8B4E - chains B and L of the 4 polymer chains in the assembly; structure by X-ray diffraction, 3.25 A resolution.

== Chain B ==
Molecule: Cholera toxin transcriptional activator
From: Vibrio cholerae
UniProtKB: P15795 (TOXR_VIBCH); residues 7-114 here correspond to UniProt positions 19-126 (UniProt number = residue number + 12)
Sequence (109 residues; row label = number of the first residue in the row):
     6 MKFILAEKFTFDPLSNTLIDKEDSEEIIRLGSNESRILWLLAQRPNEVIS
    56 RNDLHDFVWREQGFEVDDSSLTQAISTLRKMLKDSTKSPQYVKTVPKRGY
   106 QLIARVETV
Not modelled in the structure: 6
Differences from the reference sequence: initiating methionine (6)

== Chain L ==
Molecule: 25-nt DNA strand
Sequence (25 nucleotides; row label = number of the first residue in the row; numbers below 1 keep their minus sign (DC-69 is residue -69)):
   -69 CTTTATGTTTTTCTTATGTAATACG

== Chain B / chain L interface ==
Residue-residue contacts (11):
  Asn38(B) - DT-68(L)  hydrogen bond to the phosphate
  Trp64(B) - DT-68(L)  hydrogen bond to the phosphate
  Val71(B) - DT-68(L)  sugar contact
  Val71(B) - DT-67(L)  phosphate contact
  Asp72(B) - DT-67(L)  hydrogen bond to the phosphate
  Ser74(B) - DT-66(L)  base contact
  Ser75(B) - DT-67(L)  hydrogen bond to the phosphate
  Gln78(B) - DT-67(L)  base contact
  Pro101(B) - DT-60(L)  phosphate contact
  Pro101(B) - DT-59(L)  phosphate contact
  Lys102(B) - DT-58(L)  salt bridge to the phosphate
Other interface residues (no listed pair), chain B (10 interface residues in all): Lys92
Other interface residues (no listed pair), chain L (7 interface residues in all): DC-69

== In short ==
The interface between chain B and chain L involves 10 residues on one side and 7 on the other; the contacts
include 4 hydrogen bonds and 1 salt bridge. Among the polar pairs are Asn38(B)-DT-68(L), Trp64(B)-DT-68(L) and
Asp72(B)-DT-67(L).
Here chain B is Cholera toxin transcriptional activator (Vibrio cholerae) and chain L is a 25-nt DNA strand.
Entry 8B4E (ToxR bacterial transcriptional regulator bound to 25 bp toxT promoter DNA) was determined by X-ray
diffraction, deposited together with 8B4B, 8B4C and 8B4D.
